PDB entry 6L6Q | X-ray diffraction, 2.60 A resolution | chains A and F of the 4 polymer chains in the assembly

[Chain A]
Molecule: Nuclear receptor related 1
Organism: Homo sapiens
Reference sequence: F1D8N6 (F1D8N6_HUMAN); residues 262-346 here = UniProt positions 262-346
Chain sequence (85 residues; numbered 262 to 346; the number before each row is that of its first residue):
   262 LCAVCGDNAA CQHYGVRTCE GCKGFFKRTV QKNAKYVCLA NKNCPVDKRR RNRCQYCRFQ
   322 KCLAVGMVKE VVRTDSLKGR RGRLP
Metal / ion sites: Zn2+ site 1: Cys-263, Cys-266, Cys-280, Cys-283; Zn2+ site 2: Cys-299, Cys-305, Cys-315, Cys-318

[Chain F]
Molecule: 20-nt DNA strand
Organism: Homo sapiens
Sequence (20 nucleotides; each row starts with the number of its first residue):
     1 AGTGACCTTT AAAGGTCACT

[How chain A and chain F interact]
Contacting residue pairs (23; chain A residue first):
  Glu-281(A) / DA5(F)  phosphate contact
  Glu-281(A) / DC6(F)  hydrogen bond to the base
  Gly-282(A) / DG4(F)  phosphate contact
  Lys-284(A) / DC6(F)  base contact
  Phe-286(A) / DT3(F)  phosphate contact
  Arg-289(A) / DT3(F)  salt bridge to the phosphate
  Arg-289(A) / DG4(F)  base contact
  Lys-293(A) / DG2(F)  salt bridge to the phosphate
  Arg-312(A) / DG4(F)  salt bridge to the phosphate
  Asn-313(A) / DT3(F)  hydrogen bond to the phosphate
  Asn-313(A) / DG4(F)  hydrogen bond to the phosphate
  Gln-316(A) / DG2(F)  phosphate contact
  Gln-316(A) / DT3(F)  phosphate contact
  Arg-319(A) / DG4(F)  salt bridge to the phosphate
  Arg-342(A) / DT8(F)  base contact
  Arg-342(A) / DT9(F)  phosphate contact
  Arg-342(A) / DT10(F)  sugar contact
  Gly-343(A) / DT9(F)  hydrogen bond to the base
  Gly-343(A) / DT10(F)  sugar contact
  Arg-344(A) / DT10(F)  hydrogen bond to the base
  Arg-344(A) / DA11(F)  base contact
  Arg-344(A) / DA12(F)  hydrogen bond to the sugar
  Pro-346(A) / DA11(F)  sugar contact
Interface residues without a listed pair, chain A (16 interface residues in all): Asp-268, Leu-345

[Summary]
The interface between chain A and chain F involves 16 residues on one side and 10 on the other; the contacts
include 6 hydrogen bonds and 4 salt bridges. Among the polar pairs are Glu-281(A)/DC6(F), Gly-343(A)/DT9(F)
and Arg-344(A)/DT10(F).
Here chain A is Nuclear receptor related 1 and chain F is a 20-nt DNA strand, both from Homo sapiens. Entry
6L6Q (Structural basis of NR4A2 homodimers binding to selective Nur-responsive elements) was determined by
X-ray diffraction together with 6L6L from the same study.
